Entry 2WSC (X-ray diffraction, 3.30 A resolution); this record covers chains 2 and J of the 18 polymer chains in the assembly.

[Chain 2]
Protein: Type II chlorophyll A/B binding protein from photosystem I
Source organism: Pisum sativum
UniProtKB: Q41038 (Q41038_PEA); the construct lacks a stretch of the UniProt sequence and is renumbered around it, so the offset changes along the chain: -57 to 194 = UniProt 1-252; 196-200 = UniProt 253-257; 201-211 = UniProt 259-269
Sequence (269 residues; each row starts with the number of its first residue; numbers below 1 keep their minus sign (Met-57 is residue -57)):
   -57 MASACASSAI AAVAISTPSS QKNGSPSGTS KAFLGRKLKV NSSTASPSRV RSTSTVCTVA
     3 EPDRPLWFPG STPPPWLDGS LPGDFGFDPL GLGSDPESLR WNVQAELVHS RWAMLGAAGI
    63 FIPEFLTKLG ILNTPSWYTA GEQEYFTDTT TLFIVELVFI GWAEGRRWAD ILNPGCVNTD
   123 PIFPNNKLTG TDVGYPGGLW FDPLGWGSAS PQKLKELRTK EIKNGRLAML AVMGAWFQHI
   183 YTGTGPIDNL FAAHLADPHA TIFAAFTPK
Disordered / not traced: -57 to 35
Sequence notes: insertion (195)
Ion coordination: chlorophyll a Mg near Glu106 (its only coordinating residue here)
Ligand contacts:
  - chlorophyll a (CLA), molecule 1: Val45, Glu48, Leu49, Met56, Lys162, Glu163, Asn166, Leu169, Ala170, Ala173
  - chlorophyll a (CLA), molecule 2: His51, Trp54, Ala55, Glu98, Leu99, Ile102, Gly103, Glu106, Gly107, Trp110
  - chlorophyll a (CLA), molecule 3: Trp54, Leu57, Gly58, Arg109
  - chlorophyll a (CLA), molecule 4: Gly61, Leu68, Lys70
  - chlorophyll a (CLA), molecule 5: Phe63, Ile64, Glu163, Ile164
  - chlorophyll a (CLA), molecule 6: Leu94, Glu98, Phe101, Ile102
  - chlorophyll a (CLA), molecule 7: Trp178, His181, Phe208, Thr209
  - chlorophyll a (CLA), molecule 8: Phe208, Thr209, Lys211

[Chain J]
Protein: Photosystem I reaction center subunit IX
Source organism: Spinacia oleracea
UniProtKB: P17230 (PSAJ_SPIOL); numbering as in UniProt (aligned over 1-44)
Sequence (44 residues; each row starts with the number of its first residue):
     1 MRDFKTYLSV APVLSTLWFG SLAGLLIEIN RFFPDALTFP FFSF
Disordered / not traced: 43-44
Ligand contacts:
  - beta-carotene (BCR): Phe19, Ala23, Leu26, Ile27
  - chlorophyll a (CLA): Asn30, Asp35, Ala36, Leu37

[How chain 2 and chain J interact]
Residue-residue contacts - 16 pairs, chain 2 then chain J:
  Asn44(2) with Met1(J); Arg2(J)
  Asn115(2) with Asp3(J)
  Cys118(2) with Asp3(J), hydrogen bond
  Asn120(2) with Phe4(J), hydrogen bond (backbone-backbone); Lys5(J)
  Thr121(2) with Lys5(J)
  Asn127(2) with Met1(J); Arg2(J), hydrogen bond; Asp3(J); Thr6(J); Tyr7(J); Leu8(J)
  Asn128(2) with Asp3(J); Phe4(J)
  Leu130(2) with Phe4(J)
Other interface residues (no listed pair), chain 2 (11 interface residues in all): Trp110, Val119, Pro126

[Summary]
11 residues of chain 2 face 8 of chain J across their interface; the contacts include 3 hydrogen bonds. Polar
pairs include Cys118(2)-Asp3(J), Asn127(2)-Arg2(J) and Asn120(2)-Phe4(J). Bound to chain 2: 8 copies of
chlorophyll a. Chain J binds chlorophyll a and beta-carotene.
Here chain 2 is Type II chlorophyll A/B binding protein from photosystem I (Pisum sativum) and chain J is
Photosystem I reaction center subunit IX (Spinacia oleracea). Entry 2WSC (Improved Model of Plant Photosystem
I) was determined by X-ray diffraction together with 3LW5, 2WSE and 2WSF from the same study.
